PDB entry 8RDR | X-ray diffraction, 1.58 A resolution | chain A

[Chain A]
Molecule: Cereblon isoform 4
From: Magnetospirillum gryphiswaldense
UniProt: A4TVL0 (A4TVL0_9PROT); residue numbers follow UniProt; this construct covers 1-124
Amino-acid sequence (125 residues; numbered 0 to 124; the number before each row is that of its first residue; numbering starts at 0):
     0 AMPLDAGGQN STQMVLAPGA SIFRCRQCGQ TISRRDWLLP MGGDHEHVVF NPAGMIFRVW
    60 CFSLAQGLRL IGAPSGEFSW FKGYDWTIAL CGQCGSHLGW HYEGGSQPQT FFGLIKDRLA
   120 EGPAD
Unresolved in the structure: 0-15, 124
Differences from the reference sequence: expression tag (0)
Metal / ion sites: Zn2+: Cys24, Cys27, Cys90, Cys93
Ligand contacts: A1HZ3 ((5S)-3-(2-nitrophenyl)-1-oxa-2,9-diazaspiro[4.5]dec-2-ene-8,10-dione): Phe49, Asn50, Pro51, Glu76, Phe77, Ser78, Trp79, Trp85, Ile87, Trp99, Tyr101

[Overview]
Bound to chain A: compound A1HZ3. The Zn2+ site is built by Cys24, Cys27, Cys90 and Cys93.
Chain A is Cereblon isoform 4 (Magnetospirillum gryphiswaldense); the structure, Cereblon isoform 4 from
Magnetospirillum gryphiswaldense in complex with spiro-isoxazol based compound 8g, was determined by X-ray
diffraction, deposited together with 8RDP, 8RDQ, 8RDS and 8RDT.
